PDB entry 4A1W | X-ray diffraction, 2.50 A resolution | chains A and P of the 4 polymer chains in the assembly

Chain A:
Name: Bcl-2-like protein 1
Source organism: Homo sapiens
Reference sequence: Q07817 (B2CL1_HUMAN); residue numbers follow UniProt; this construct covers 1-26, 83-209
Sequence (158 residues; each row starts with the number of its first residue; note: 56 numbers in that range are skipped by the numbering (no residue carries them; nothing is unmodelled there); numbers below 1 keep their minus sign (Gly-4 is residue -4)):
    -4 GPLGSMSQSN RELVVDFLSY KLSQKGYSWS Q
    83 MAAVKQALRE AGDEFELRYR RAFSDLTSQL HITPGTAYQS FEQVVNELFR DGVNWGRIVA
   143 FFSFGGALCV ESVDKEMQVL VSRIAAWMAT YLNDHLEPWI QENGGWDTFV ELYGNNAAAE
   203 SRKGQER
Disordered / not traced: -4 to 0, 198-209
UniProt features mapped onto this chain:
  - motif: Ser4 to Trp24 (BH4), Val86 to Arg100 (BH3), Glu129 to Gly148 (BH1), Pro180 to Tyr195 (BH2)
  - mutagenesis: Phe131 to Asp133 (No heterodimerization with BAX), Val135 to Trp137 (Loss of anti-apoptotic activity), Gly138 to Ile140 (Loss of anti-apoptotic activity), Gly138 (G138A: No heterodimerization with BAX), Ser145 to Gly147 (Decreases interaction with DNM1L, no effect on endocytosis enhancement), Gly148 (G148E: No heterodimerization with BAX), Asp156 (D156A: No effect on caspase-1 cleavage), Asp176 (D176A: No effect on caspase-1 cleavage), Trp188 to Phe191 (Abolishes interaction with DNM1L and endocytosis enhancement), Trp188 to Asp189 (Reduces anti-apoptotic activity by about half), Asp189 (D189A: No effect on caspase-1 cleavage)

Chain P:
Name: Alpha-beta-foldamer 2C
Sequence (19 residues; row label = number of the first residue in the row):
   206 IWIAQELRRX GDEXNAYYX
Disordered / not traced: 206
Modified positions: Trp207 ((3S)-3-amino-4-(1H-indol-3-yl)butanoic acid; HT7); Glu211 ((3s)-3-aminohexanedioic acid; B3E); BIL ((3R,4S)-3-amino-4-methylhexanoic acid) at position 215, 3FB ((3S)-3-amino-4-phenylbutanoic acid) at position 219, NH2 (amino group) at position 224; Tyr223 ((3S)-3-amino-4-(4-hydroxyphenyl)butanoic acid; B3Y)

How chain A and chain P interact:
Residue-residue contacts (42):
  Ala93(A) - 3FB_219(P)
  Glu96(A) - 3FB_219(P)
  Glu96(A) - Tyr222(P)
  Glu96(A) - Tyr223(P)
  Phe97(A) - BIL_215(P)
  Phe97(A) - Gly216(P)
  Phe97(A) - 3FB_219(P)
  Arg100(A) - Tyr222(P)
  Tyr101(A) - BIL_215(P)
  Tyr101(A) - Glu218(P)
  Tyr101(A) - 3FB_219(P)
  Ala104(A) - BIL_215(P)
  Phe105(A) - Glu211(P)
  Phe105(A) - Leu212(P)
  Leu108(A) - Trp207(P)
  Leu108(A) - Ile208(P)
  Gln111(A) - Ile208(P)
  Leu112(A) - Trp207(P)
  Leu112(A) - Ile208(P)  hydrophobic
  Gln125(A) - Trp207(P)
  Val126(A) - Ala209(P)
  Val126(A) - Leu212(P)  hydrophobic
  Glu129(A) - Ala209(P)
  Glu129(A) - Gln210(P)  hydrogen bond
  Glu129(A) - Arg213(P)  salt bridge
  Leu130(A) - Leu212(P)
  Leu130(A) - Arg213(P)
  Arg132(A) - Arg213(P)
  Asp133(A) - Arg213(P)
  Asn136(A) - Gly216(P)
  Asn136(A) - Asp217(P)  hydrogen bond
  Asn136(A) - Asn220(P)
  Gly138(A) - Gly216(P)
  Arg139(A) - Arg213(P)
  Arg139(A) - Gly216(P)
  Arg139(A) - Asp217(P)  salt bridge
  Ala142(A) - Leu212(P)
  Phe146(A) - Leu212(P)  hydrophobic
  Leu194(A) - Tyr223(P)
  Tyr195(A) - 3FB_219(P)  hydrogen bond (side chain-backbone)
  Tyr195(A) - Asn220(P)
  Tyr195(A) - Tyr223(P)
Other interface residues (no listed pair), chain A (26 interface residues in all): Thr109, Trp137, Val141
Interface features reported in the paper:
  - pairs named by the authors: Asp217(P)-Arg139(A) (salt bridge)
  - interface residues, chain A: Arg139(A)
  - interface residues, chain P: Ile208(P), Leu212(P)

Overview:
26 residues of chain A and 15 residues of chain P are in contact; the contacts include 3 hydrogen bonds and 2
salt bridges. Among the polar pairs are Glu129(A)-Arg213(P), Arg139(A)-Asp217(P) and Glu129(A)-Gln210(P). The
authors report a salt bridge between Asp217(P) and Arg139(A). From the paper: interface residues Arg139(A) and
Ile208(P) among others.
Chain A is Bcl-2-like protein 1 (Homo sapiens) and chain P is Alpha-beta-foldamer 2C; the structure, Crystal
structure of alpha-beta foldamer 4c in complex with Bcl-xL, was determined by X-ray diffraction (same
publication as 4A1U).
